Entry 7EGK (electron microscopy, 2.70 A resolution); this record covers chains A and B of the 6 polymer chains in the assembly.

== Chain A ==
Molecule: Sodium-dependent bicarbonate transporter SbtA
Organism: Synechocystis sp. (strain PCC 6803 / Kazusa)
UniProt: P73953 (P73953_SYNY3); numbering as in UniProt (aligned over 1-374)
Sequence (374 residues; each row starts with the number of its first residue):
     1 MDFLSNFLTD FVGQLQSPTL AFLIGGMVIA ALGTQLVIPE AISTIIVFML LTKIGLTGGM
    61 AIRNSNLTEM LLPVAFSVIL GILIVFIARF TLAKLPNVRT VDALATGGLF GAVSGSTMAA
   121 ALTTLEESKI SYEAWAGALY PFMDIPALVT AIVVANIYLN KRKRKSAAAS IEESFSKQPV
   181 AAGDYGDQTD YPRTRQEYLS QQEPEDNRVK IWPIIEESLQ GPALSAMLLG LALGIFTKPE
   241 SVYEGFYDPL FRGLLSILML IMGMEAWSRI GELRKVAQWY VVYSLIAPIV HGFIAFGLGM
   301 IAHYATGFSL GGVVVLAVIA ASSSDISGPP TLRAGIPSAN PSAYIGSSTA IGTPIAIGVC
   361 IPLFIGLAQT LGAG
Disordered / not traced: 1, 165-207
Metal / ion sites: Na+: F110, G111, A112, I319, S322
Reported in the primary citation:
  - conformationally variable residues: S116, D325, S327
  - mutagenesis - E265A, R269A: unchanged binding to Membrane-associated protein SbtB (chain B)
  - mutagenesis - R333A: increased growth in response to C43(DE3)-Deltacan-SbtAB
  - mutagenesis - R333A: increased growth with Membrane-associated protein SbtB (chain B)

== Chain B ==
Molecule: Membrane-associated protein SbtB
Organism: Synechocystis sp. (strain PCC 6803 / Kazusa)
UniProt: P73954 (Y1513_SYNY3); numbering as in UniProt (aligned over 1-110)
Sequence (110 residues; numbered 1 to 110; the number before each row is that of its first residue):
     1 MAKPANKLVI VTEKILLKKI AKIIDESGAK GYTVMNTGGK GSRNVRSSGQ PNTSDIEANI
    61 KFEILTETRE MAEEIADRVA VKYFNDYAGI IYICSAEVLY GHTFCGPEGC
Disordered / not traced: 1
Disulfides: C105-C110
Small-molecule neighbours:
  - adenosine monophosphate (AMP), molecule 1: V11, G38, G39, K40, G41, S42, R43, R46, N59, A88, G89, I90
  - adenosine monophosphate (AMP), molecule 2: K30, G31, Y32, T33, E63, I64, L65, T103, F104
Reported in the primary citation:
  - binding site for adenosine monophosphate: S42, R43, G89
  - contacts within the chain: R43-D86, R43-R46 (hydrogen bond), R46-N59 (hydrogen bond)
  - mutagenesis - V45L: unchanged binding to Sodium-dependent bicarbonate transporter SbtA (chain A)
  - mutagenesis - S47Q: abolished binding to Sodium-dependent bicarbonate transporter SbtA (chain A)
  - mutagenesis - S42A/R43A, R46A: decreased binding to Sodium-dependent bicarbonate transporter SbtA (chain A)
  - mutagenesis - S47Q: increased growth in response to C43(DE3)-Deltacan-SbtAB
  - conformationally variable residues (order/disorder transition): K40 to A58
  - mutagenesis - E13D, S42A/R43A, R46A, S47Q: increased growth with Sodium-dependent bicarbonate transporter SbtA (chain A)

== Interface between chain A and chain B ==
Residue-residue contacts (30):
  V37(A) - T53(B)
  V37(A) - S54(B)
  I38(A) - S54(B)
  E40(A) - Q50(B)  hydrogen bond
  S43(A) - P51(B)
  I261(A) - P51(B)  hydrophobic
  E265(A) - P51(B)
  E265(A) - N52(B)  hydrogen bond (side chain-backbone)
  E265(A) - T53(B)  hydrogen bond (side chain-backbone)
  S268(A) - N52(B)  hydrogen bond
  R269(A) - V45(B)
  R269(A) - R46(B)  hydrogen bond (side chain-backbone)
  R269(A) - N52(B)
  I326(A) - G49(B)
  I326(A) - Q50(B)
  I326(A) - P51(B)
  P329(A) - S47(B)
  P330(A) - I15(B)
  P330(A) - S47(B)
  P330(A) - S48(B)
  P330(A) - G49(B)
  R333(A) - E13(B)  salt bridge
  R333(A) - I15(B)
  R333(A) - D86(B)  hydrogen bond (side chain-backbone)
  R333(A) - Y87(B)  hydrogen bond (backbone-side chain)
  A334(A) - K19(B)
  A334(A) - Y87(B)
  P337(A) - D86(B)
  S342(A) - V45(B)
  I345(A) - S47(B)
Other interface residues (no listed pair), chain A (21 interface residues in all): P39, M264, E272, S338, P341
The authors on this interface:
  - interface residues, chain A: E265(A), S268(A), R269(A), R333(A)
  - hot spots on chain A (mutagenesis) - R333A: abolished binding to Membrane-associated protein SbtB (chain B)
  - interface residues, chain B: E13(B), R46(B), N52(B), T53(B), D86(B), Y87(B)
  - hot spots on chain B (mutagenesis) - E13D: decreased binding to Sodium-dependent bicarbonate transporter SbtA (chain A)

== Overview ==
21 residues of chain A and 15 residues of chain B are in contact, with 7 hydrogen bonds and 1 salt bridge.
Polar contacts include R333(A)-E13(B), E40(A)-Q50(B) and E265(A)-N52(B). The paper reports a binding site for
adenosine monophosphate at S42(B), R43(B) and G89(B); E13D, S42A/R43A and R46A of chain B, among others,
increase growth with Sodium-dependent bicarbonate transporter SbtA (chain A); 8 substitutions were tested in
all.
Here chain A is Sodium-dependent bicarbonate transporter SbtA and chain B is Membrane-associated protein SbtB,
both from Synechocystis sp. (strain PCC 6803 / Kazusa). Entry 7EGK (Bicarbonate transporter complex SbtA-SbtB
bound to AMP) was determined by electron microscopy, deposited together with 7EGL.
